Entry 8YHT (electron microscopy, 2.88 A resolution); this record covers chains A and B.

== Chain A ==
Protein: Toll-like receptor 3
From: Homo sapiens
Reference sequence: O15455 (TLR3_HUMAN); numbering as in UniProt (aligned over 27-700)
Amino-acid sequence (674 residues; numbered 27 to 700; the number before each row is that of its first residue):
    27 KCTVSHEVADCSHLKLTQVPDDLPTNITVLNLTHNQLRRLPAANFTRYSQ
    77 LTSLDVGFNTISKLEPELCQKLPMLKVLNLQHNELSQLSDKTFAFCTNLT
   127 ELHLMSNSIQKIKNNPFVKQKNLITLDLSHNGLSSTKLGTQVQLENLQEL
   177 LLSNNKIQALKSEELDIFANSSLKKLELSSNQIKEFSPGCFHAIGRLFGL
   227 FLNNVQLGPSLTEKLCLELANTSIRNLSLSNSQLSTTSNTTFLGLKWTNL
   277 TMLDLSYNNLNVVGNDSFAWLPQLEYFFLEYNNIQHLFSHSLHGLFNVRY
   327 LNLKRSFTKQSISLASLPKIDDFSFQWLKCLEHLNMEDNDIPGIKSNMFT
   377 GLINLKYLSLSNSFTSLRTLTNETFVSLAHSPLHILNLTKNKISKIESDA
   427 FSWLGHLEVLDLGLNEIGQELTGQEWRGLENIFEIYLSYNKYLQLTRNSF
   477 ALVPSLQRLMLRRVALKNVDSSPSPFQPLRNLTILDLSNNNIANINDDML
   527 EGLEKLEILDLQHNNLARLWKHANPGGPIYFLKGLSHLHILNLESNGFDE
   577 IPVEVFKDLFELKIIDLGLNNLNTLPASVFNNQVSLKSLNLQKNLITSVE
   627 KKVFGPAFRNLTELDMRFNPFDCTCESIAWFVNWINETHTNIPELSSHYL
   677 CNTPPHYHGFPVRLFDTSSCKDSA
Unresolved in the structure: 336-342, 697-700
Cystine bridges: Cys28-Cys37, Cys95-Cys122, Cys649-Cys677, Cys651-Cys696
Covalent attachments: N-acetylglucosamine (NAG) linked to Asn52, Asn57, Asn124, Asn247, Asn252, Asn265, Asn275, Asn291, Asn398, Asn413
From the paper describing this entry:
  - post-translational modification sites: Asn413

== Chain B ==
Protein: minibinder 7.7
From: Homo sapiens
Amino-acid sequence (56 residues; each row starts with the number of its first residue):
     1 SAMEYYVKELLRTAEYAREAGDPEYVRKALEKAELVARILHNEELKEEIR
    51 EVEEEL
Unresolved in the structure: 41-56

== Chain A / chain B interface ==
Pairs across the interface (30):
  Lys416(A) with Glu19(B), salt bridge
  Asp437(A) with Arg12(B), salt bridge; Tyr16(B), hydrogen bond
  Leu440(A) with Tyr16(B), hydrophobic
  Glu460(A) with Tyr5(B), hydrogen bond; Arg12(B), salt bridge
  Tyr462(A) with Arg12(B); Tyr16(B)
  Tyr465(A) with Ala17(B); Ala20(B), hydrophobic
  Arg484(A) with Tyr5(B); Glu9(B), salt bridge
  Met486(A) with Glu9(B); Arg12(B), hydrogen bond
  Arg488(A) with Tyr25(B)
  Ile510(A) with Ala2(B), hydrophobic; Tyr6(B), hydrophobic; Glu9(B)
  Glu533(A) with Ala2(B)
  Ile534(A) with Tyr6(B), hydrophobic
  Asp536(A) with Tyr6(B), hydrogen bond; Lys32(B), salt bridge
  His565(A) with Met3(B)
  Ile566(A) with Met3(B), hydrophobic; Lys32(B)
  Glu570(A) with Lys28(B), salt bridge
  Leu595(A) with Lys28(B)
  Lys613(A) with Ile39(B)
  Glu639(A) with Leu35(B); Arg38(B), salt bridge
Also at the interface, not in a pair above, chain A (22 interface residues in all): Thr415, Thr509, Gln538
Also at the interface, not in a pair above, chain B (18 interface residues in all): Thr13, Asp22
Interface features reported in the paper:
  - interface residues, chain A: Ile510(A), Ile534(A), Ile566(A)
  - interface residues, chain B: Met3(B), Tyr6(B), Glu9(B), Arg12(B), Glu19(B), Asp22(B), Tyr25(B), Lys28(B), Lys32(B), Leu35(B), Ile39(B)

== Overview ==
The interface between chain A and chain B involves 22 residues on one side and 18 on the other; the contacts
include 4 hydrogen bonds and 7 salt bridges. Polar contacts include Lys416(A)-Glu19(B), Asp437(A)-Arg12(B) and
Glu460(A)-Arg12(B). From the paper: interface residues Ile510(A), Ile534(A) and Met3(B) among others; a
modification site at Asn413(A).
Chain A is Toll-like receptor 3 and chain B is minibinder 7.7, both from Homo sapiens; the structure,
hTLR3/minibinder 7.7, was determined by electron microscopy (same publication as 8YHU).
